PDB entry 3UP0 | X-ray diffraction, 1.60 A resolution | chains A and P

Chain A:
Protein: aceDAF-12
From: Ancylostoma ceylanicum
Notes: fragment: Ligand binding domain; engineered mutation(s): K475A, K505R, K550G, K642Q, C553S, C607S, C625S, C661S
Sequence (243 residues; row label = number of the first residue in the row):
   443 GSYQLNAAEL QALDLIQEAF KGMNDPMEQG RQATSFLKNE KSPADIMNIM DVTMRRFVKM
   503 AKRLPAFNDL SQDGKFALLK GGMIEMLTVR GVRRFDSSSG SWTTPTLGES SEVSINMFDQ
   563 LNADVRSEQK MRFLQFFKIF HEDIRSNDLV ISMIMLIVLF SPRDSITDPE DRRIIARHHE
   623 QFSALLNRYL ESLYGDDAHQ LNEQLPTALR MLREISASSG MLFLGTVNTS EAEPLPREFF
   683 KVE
Not modelled in the structure: 443
Ligand contacts: (25S)-delta7-dafachronic acid (D7S; (5beta,14beta,17alpha,25S)-3-oxocholest-7-en-26-oic acid): M469, F478, I488, I491, M492, V494, T495, L529, T530, R532, G533, R536, W544, T545, T546, P547, V555, M559, F560, Q571, F575, I657, S661, L664
Reported in the primary citation:
  - binding site for (25S)-delta7-dafachronic acid: R532, Q571
  - mutagenesis - R532M/R536V: abolished signaling
  - contacts within the chain: Q571-R574 (hydrogen bond)
  - mutagenesis - R532M/R536V, Q571E/R574G: abolished signaling in response to (25S)-delta7-dafachronic acid
  - mutagenesis - Q571E/R574K: decreased signaling in response to (25S)-delta7-dafachronic acid

Chain P:
Protein: Nuclear receptor coactivator 2
Notes: fragment: nuclear receptor binding motif
UniProtKB: Q15596 (NCOA2_HUMAN); numbering as in UniProt (aligned over 740-753)
Sequence (14 residues; row label = number of the first residue in the row):
   740 KENALLRYLL DKDD
Not modelled in the structure: 740

Chain A / chain P interface:
Residue-residue contacts (31; chain A residue first):
  R497(A) - L748(P)
  V500(A) - L745(P)  hydrophobic
  V500(A) - L748(P)
  V500(A) - L749(P)  hydrophobic
  K501(A) - D753(P)
  K504(A) - L748(P)  hydrogen bond (side chain-backbone)
  K504(A) - L749(P)  hydrogen bond (side chain-backbone)
  K504(A) - K751(P)  hydrogen bond (side chain-backbone)
  K504(A) - D753(P)  salt bridge
  F509(A) - L749(P)  hydrophobic
  Q514(A) - R746(P)
  Q514(A) - L749(P)
  Q514(A) - D750(P)
  D515(A) - R746(P)  salt bridge
  K517(A) - L749(P)
  F518(A) - N742(P)
  F518(A) - L745(P)  hydrophobic
  F518(A) - R746(P)
  F518(A) - L749(P)
  L521(A) - L749(P)  hydrophobic
  K522(A) - N742(P)
  K522(A) - L745(P)
  P676(A) - L744(P)  hydrophobic
  L677(A) - L744(P)
  L677(A) - L745(P)
  L677(A) - L748(P)  hydrophobic
  E680(A) - N742(P)
  E680(A) - A743(P)  hydrogen bond (side chain-backbone)
  E680(A) - L744(P)  hydrogen bond (side chain-backbone)
  E680(A) - L745(P)  hydrogen bond (side chain-backbone)
  F681(A) - L745(P)  hydrophobic
Interface residues without a listed pair, chain A (16 interface residues in all): M525
Interface residues without a listed pair, chain P (11 interface residues in all): E741
The authors on this interface:
  - interface residues, chain A: V500(A), K504(A), L521(A), M525(A)

Overview:
16 residues of chain A and 11 residues of chain P are in contact, with 6 hydrogen bonds and 2 salt bridges.
Polar contacts include K504(A)-D753(P), D515(A)-R746(P) and K504(A)-L748(P). From the paper: a binding site
for (25S)-delta7-dafachronic acid at R532(A) and Q571(A); R532M/R536V and Q571E/R574G of chain A abolish
signaling in response to (25S)-delta7-dafachronic acid.
Chain A is aceDAF-12 (Ancylostoma ceylanicum) and chain P is Nuclear receptor coactivator 2; the structure,
Nuclear receptor DAF-12 from hookworm Ancylostoma ceylanicum in complex with (25S)-delta7-dafachronic acid,
was determined by X-ray diffraction (same publication as 3UP3).
